PDB entry 3GKF | X-ray diffraction, 2.90 A resolution | chains M and N of the 5 polymer chains in the assembly

[Chain M (and N)]
Molecule: Aldolase lsrF
Source organism: Escherichia coli
Notes: EC 4.1.2.-; fragment: Uncharacterized aldolase LsrF; chain N of this document is another copy of the same molecule, construct and numbering; everything in this record applies to it too
UniProtKB: P76143 (LSRF_ECOLI); numbering as in UniProt (aligned over 1-291)
Chain sequence (293 residues; numbered -1 to 291; the number before each row is that of its first residue; numbers below 1 keep their minus sign (Gly-1 is residue -1)):
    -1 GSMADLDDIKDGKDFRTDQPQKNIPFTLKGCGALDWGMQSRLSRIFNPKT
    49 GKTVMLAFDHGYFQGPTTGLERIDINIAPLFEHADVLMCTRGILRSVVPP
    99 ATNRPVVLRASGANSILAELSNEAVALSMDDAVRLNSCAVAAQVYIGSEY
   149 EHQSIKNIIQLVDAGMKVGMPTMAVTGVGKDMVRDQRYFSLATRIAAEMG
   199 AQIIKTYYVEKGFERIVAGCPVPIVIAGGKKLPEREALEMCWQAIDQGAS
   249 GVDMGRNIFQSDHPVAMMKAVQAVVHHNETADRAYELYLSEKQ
Not modelled in the structure: -1 to 9, 177-181, 291
Sequence notes: expression tag (-1 to 0)
Swiss-Prot annotation at these positions:
  - active site: Lys203 (Schiff-base intermediate with substrate)
  - mutagenesis: Asp57 (D57A: No activity), Lys203 (K203A: No activity), Asp251 (D251A: No activity)
From the paper describing this entry:
  - catalytic residues: Asp57, Lys203 (by similarity / conservation)
  - catalytic residues: Asp251 (proposed by the authors, not directly observed)

[Interface between chain M and chain N]
Contacting residue pairs (56; chain M residue first):
  Gly59(M) - Ile193(N)
  Gly59(M) - Glu196(N)
  Tyr60(M) - Ile193(N)
  Tyr60(M) - Glu196(N)
  Phe61(M) - Ile193(N)
  Gln62(M) - Leu189(N)
  Gly63(M) - Leu189(N)
  Gly63(M) - Arg192(N)
  Gly63(M) - Ile193(N)
  Pro64(M) - Ser188(N)
  Pro64(M) - Leu189(N)
  Pro64(M) - Arg192(N)
  Leu68(M) - Arg192(N)  hydrogen bond (backbone-side chain)
  Glu69(M) - Arg192(N)  hydrogen bond (backbone-side chain)
  Glu69(M) - Gly217(N)
  Arg70(M) - Ala216(N)
  Ile71(M) - Arg192(N)
  Thr88(M) - Glu196(N)  hydrogen bond
  Arg89(M) - Ile157(N)  hydrogen bond (side chain-backbone)
  Arg89(M) - Val160(N)
  Arg89(M) - Asp161(N)  salt bridge
  Arg89(M) - Met197(N)  hydrogen bond (side chain-backbone)
  Gly90(M) - Ala195(N)
  Gly90(M) - Glu196(N)  hydrogen bond (backbone-backbone)
  Gly90(M) - Gly198(N)
  Ile91(M) - Glu196(N)
  Arg93(M) - Ala31(N)
  Arg93(M) - Leu32(N)
  Arg93(M) - Met164(N)
  Ser94(M) - Gly28(N)
  Ser94(M) - Pro219(N)
  Ser94(M) - Val220(N)
  Val95(M) - Pro219(N)  hydrophobic
  Gly110(M) - Met197(N)
  Ala111(M) - His150(N)  hydrogen bond (backbone-side chain)
  Ala111(M) - Ile153(N)  hydrophobic
  Ala111(M) - Met197(N)
  Ser113(M) - Glu149(N)  hydrogen bond
  Ile114(M) - Leu189(N)  hydrophobic
  Leu115(M) - Ile144(N)  hydrophobic
  Leu115(M) - Gly145(N)
  Leu115(M) - Leu189(N)  hydrophobic
  Ala116(M) - Glu149(N)
  Asn120(M) - His150(N)  hydrogen bond (backbone-side chain)
  Glu121(M) - His150(N)
  Ala122(M) - His150(N)
  Ala122(M) - Lys154(N)
  Val123(M) - Ile157(N)
  Ala124(M) - Ile157(N)  hydrophobic
  Ala124(M) - Met197(N)  hydrophobic
  Leu125(M) - Asp161(N)
  Ser126(M) - Asp161(N)  hydrogen bond (backbone-side chain)
  Asp128(M) - Lys165(N)  salt bridge
  Asp129(M) - Met164(N)
  Arg132(M) - Met164(N)
  Arg132(M) - Lys165(N)
Other interface residues (no listed pair), chain M (37 interface residues in all): Phe56, Asp57, Pro98, Asn112
Other interface residues (no listed pair), chain N (27 interface residues in all): Tyr186

[Summary]
The interface between chain M and chain N involves 37 residues on one side and 27 on the other; the contacts
include 10 hydrogen bonds and 2 salt bridges. Polar pairs include Arg89(M)-Asp161(N), Asp128(M)-Lys165(N) and
Leu68(M)-Arg192(N). From UniProt: active-site residue Lys203(M) and 3 mutagenesis sites on chain M. The paper
reports catalytic residues Asp57(M), Lys203(M) and Asp251(M).
Chain M and chain N are both Aldolase lsrF (Escherichia coli); the structure, Crystal Structure of E. coli
LsrF, was determined by X-ray diffraction, deposited together with 3GLC and 3GND.
